Entry 1TWF (X-ray diffraction, 2.30 A resolution); this record covers chains A and I of the 10 polymer chains in the assembly.

== Chain A ==
Molecule: DNA-directed RNA polymerase II largest subunit
Organism: Saccharomyces cerevisiae
Notes: EC 2.7.7.6
UniProtKB: P04050 (RPB1_YEAST); numbering as in UniProt (aligned over 1-1733)
Sequence (1733 residues; numbered 1 to 1733; the number before each row is that of its first residue):
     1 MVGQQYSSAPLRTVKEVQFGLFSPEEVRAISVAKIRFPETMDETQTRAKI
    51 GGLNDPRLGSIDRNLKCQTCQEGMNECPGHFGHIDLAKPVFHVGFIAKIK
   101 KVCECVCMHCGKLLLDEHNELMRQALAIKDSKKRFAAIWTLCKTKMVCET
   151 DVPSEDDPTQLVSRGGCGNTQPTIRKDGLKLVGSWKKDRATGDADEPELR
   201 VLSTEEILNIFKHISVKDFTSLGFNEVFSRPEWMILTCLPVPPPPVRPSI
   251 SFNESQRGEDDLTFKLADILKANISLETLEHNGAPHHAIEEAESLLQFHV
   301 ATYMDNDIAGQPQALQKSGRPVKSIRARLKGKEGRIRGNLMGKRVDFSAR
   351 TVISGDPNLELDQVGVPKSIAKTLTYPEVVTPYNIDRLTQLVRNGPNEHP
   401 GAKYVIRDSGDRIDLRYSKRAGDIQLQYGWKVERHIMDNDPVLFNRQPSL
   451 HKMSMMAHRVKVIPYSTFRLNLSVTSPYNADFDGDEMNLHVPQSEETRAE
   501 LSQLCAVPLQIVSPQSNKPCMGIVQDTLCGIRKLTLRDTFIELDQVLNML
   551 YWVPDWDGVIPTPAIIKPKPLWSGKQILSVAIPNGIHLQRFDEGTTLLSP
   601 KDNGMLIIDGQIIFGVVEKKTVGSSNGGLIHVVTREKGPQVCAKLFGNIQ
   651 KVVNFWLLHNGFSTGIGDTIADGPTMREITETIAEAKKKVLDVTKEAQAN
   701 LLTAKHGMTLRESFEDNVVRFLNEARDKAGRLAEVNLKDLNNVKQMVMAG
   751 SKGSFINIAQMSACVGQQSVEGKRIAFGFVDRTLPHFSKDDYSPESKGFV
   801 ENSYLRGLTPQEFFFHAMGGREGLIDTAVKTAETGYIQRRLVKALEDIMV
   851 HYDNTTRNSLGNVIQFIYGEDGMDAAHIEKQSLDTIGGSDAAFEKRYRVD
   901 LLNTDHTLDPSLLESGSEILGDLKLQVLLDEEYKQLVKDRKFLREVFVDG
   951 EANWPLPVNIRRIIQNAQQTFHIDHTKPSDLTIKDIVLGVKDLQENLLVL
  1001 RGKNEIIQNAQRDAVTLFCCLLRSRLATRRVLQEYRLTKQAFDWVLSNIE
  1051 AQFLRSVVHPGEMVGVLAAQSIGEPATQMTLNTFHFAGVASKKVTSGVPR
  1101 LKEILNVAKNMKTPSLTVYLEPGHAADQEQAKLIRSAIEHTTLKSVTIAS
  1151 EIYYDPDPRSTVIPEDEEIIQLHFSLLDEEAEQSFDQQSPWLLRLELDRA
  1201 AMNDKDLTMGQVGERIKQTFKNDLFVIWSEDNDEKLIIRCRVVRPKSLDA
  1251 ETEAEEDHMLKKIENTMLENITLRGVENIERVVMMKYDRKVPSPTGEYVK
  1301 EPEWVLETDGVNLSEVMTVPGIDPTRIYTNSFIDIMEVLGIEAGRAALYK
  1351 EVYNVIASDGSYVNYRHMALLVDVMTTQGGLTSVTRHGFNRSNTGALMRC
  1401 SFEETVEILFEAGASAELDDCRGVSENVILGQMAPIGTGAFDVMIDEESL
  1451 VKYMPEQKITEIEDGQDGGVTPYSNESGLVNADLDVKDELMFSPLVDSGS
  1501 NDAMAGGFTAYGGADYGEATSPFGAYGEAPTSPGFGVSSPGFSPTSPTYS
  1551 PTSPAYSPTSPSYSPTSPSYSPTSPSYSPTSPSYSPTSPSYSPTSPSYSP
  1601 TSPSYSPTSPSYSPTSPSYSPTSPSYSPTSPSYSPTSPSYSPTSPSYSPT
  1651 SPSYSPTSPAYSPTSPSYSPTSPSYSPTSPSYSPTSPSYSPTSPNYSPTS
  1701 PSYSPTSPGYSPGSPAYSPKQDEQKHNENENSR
Unresolved in the structure: 1, 1082-1091, 1177-1186, 1244-1253, 1451-1733
Bound ions: Zn2+ site 1: Cys67, Cys70, Cys77, His80; Zn2+ site 2: Cys107, Cys110, Cys148, Cys167; Mn2+ site 1: Asp481, Asp483, Asp485 (together with UTP); Mn2+ site 2: Asp481, Asp483 (together with UTP) (shared with 1 residue of chain B)
Ligand contacts: UTP (uridine 5'-triphosphate): Asp481, Asp483, Asp485
UniProt features mapped onto this chain:
  - region: Pro248 to Asp260 (Lid loop), Asn306 to Lys323 (Rudder loop), Pro810 to Glu822 (Bridging helix)
  - binding site (Zn(2+)): Cys67, Cys70, Cys77, His80, Cys107, Cys110, Cys148, Cys167
  - binding site (Mg(2+)): Asp481, Asp483, Asp485
  - modified residue: Thr1471 (Phosphothreonine)
  - cross-link (Glycyl lysine isopeptide (Lys-Gly)): Lys695 (interchain with G-Cter in ubiquitin), Lys1246 (interchain with G-Cter in ubiquitin), Lys1350 (interchain with G-Cter in ubiquitin)
  - natural variant: Ser1653 to Pro1659 (deletion: In strain: A364A)
  - mutagenesis: Lys1246 (K1246R: Impairs ubiquitination during transcription stress)

== Chain I ==
Molecule: DNA-directed RNA polymerase II 14.2 kDa polypeptide
Organism: Saccharomyces cerevisiae
Notes: EC 2.7.7.6
UniProtKB: P27999 (RPB9_YEAST); residue numbers follow UniProt; this construct covers 1-122
Sequence (122 residues; row label = number of the first residue in the row):
     1 MTTFRFCRDCNNMLYPREDKENNRLLFECRTCSYVEEAGSPLVYRHELIT
    51 NIGETAGVVQDIGSDPTLPRSDRECPKCHSRENVFFQSQQRRKDTSMVLF
   101 FVCLSCSHIFTSDQKNKRTQFS
Bound ions: Zn2+ site 1: Cys7, Cys10, Cys29, Cys32; Zn2+ site 2: Cys75, Cys78, Cys103, Cys106
UniProt features mapped onto this chain:
  - zinc finger: Cys7 to Cys32 (C4-type), Ser71 to Thr111 (TFIIS-type)
  - binding site (Zn(2+)): Cys7, Cys10, Cys29, Cys32, Cys75, Cys78, Cys103, Cys106
  - modified residue: Ser40 (Phosphoserine)

== How chain A and chain I interact ==
Contacting residue pairs (59; chain A residue first):
  Ala697(A) with Met97(I), hydrophobic
  Gln698(A) with Met97(I); Val98(I); Leu99(I); Ser112(I), hydrogen bond (backbone-side chain)
  Ala699(A) with Ser112(I); Asp113(I); Gln114(I), hydrogen bond (backbone-backbone)
  Asn700(A) with Asp113(I), hydrogen bond; Lys115(I)
  Leu701(A) with Gln114(I)
  Thr709(A) with Lys93(I); Asp94(I)
  Leu710(A) with Ser96(I)
  Arg711(A) with Gln87(I), hydrogen bond; Thr95(I), hydrogen bond (side chain-backbone); Ser96(I), hydrogen bond (side chain-backbone); Met97(I)
  Phe714(A) with Met97(I), hydrophobic
  Asp781(A) with Arg91(I), salt bridge
  Arg782(A) with Thr67(I)
  Ser788(A) with Thr67(I), hydrogen bond (side chain-backbone); Leu68(I); Pro69(I)
  Lys789(A) with Thr67(I), hydrogen bond (backbone-backbone); Pro69(I)
  Asp790(A) with Phe86(I); Gln87(I), hydrogen bond (side chain-backbone)
  Tyr792(A) with Gln87(I), hydrogen bond
  Lys1144(A) with Leu48(I)
  Thr1147(A) with Leu48(I)
  Ile1148(A) with Leu48(I), hydrogen bond (backbone-backbone); Ile49(I), hydrogen bond (backbone-backbone)
  Ala1149(A) with His46(I)
  Ser1150(A) with Arg45(I); His46(I), hydrogen bond (backbone-backbone)
  Glu1151(A) with Leu42(I); Tyr44(I); Arg45(I), salt bridge
  Ile1152(A) with Pro41(I); Leu42(I); Val43(I), hydrogen bond (backbone-backbone); Tyr44(I), hydrogen bond (backbone-backbone)
  Tyr1153(A) with Pro41(I); Leu42(I)
  Tyr1154(A) with Glu18(I); Asn23(I); Arg24(I), hydrogen bond (side chain-backbone); Leu25(I); Pro41(I), hydrogen bond (backbone-backbone)
  Pro1156(A) with Asn23(I)
  Val1162(A) with Pro41(I), hydrophobic
  Pro1190(A) with Glu18(I)
  Trp1191(A) with Leu25(I), hydrophobic; Val43(I), hydrophobic
  Lys1261(A) with Tyr44(I)
  Glu1264(A) with Tyr44(I), hydrogen bond; His46(I)
  Leu1268(A) with His46(I)
Also at the interface, not in a pair above, chain I (33 interface residues in all): Pro16, Asp19, Glu47, Asp65

== Overview ==
31 residues of chain A face 33 of chain I across their interface; the contacts include 18 hydrogen bonds and 2
salt bridges. Among the polar pairs are Asp781(A)-Arg91(I), Glu1151(A)-Arg45(I) and Gln698(A)-Ser112(I).
Ligands of chain A: UTP.
Chain A is DNA-directed RNA polymerase II largest subunit and chain I is DNA-directed RNA polymerase II 14.2
kDa polypeptide, both from Saccharomyces cerevisiae; the structure, RNA polymerase II complexed with UTP at
2.3 A resolution, was determined by X-ray diffraction together with 1R9S, 1R9T, 1TWA, 1TWC, 1TWG and 1TWH from
the same study.
